PDB entry 1RWZ | X-ray diffraction, 1.80 A resolution | chain A

[Chain A]
Name: DNA polymerase sliding clamp
Source organism: Archaeoglobus fulgidus
Reference sequence: O29912 (PCNA_ARCFU); numbering as in UniProt (aligned over 1-245)
Sequence (245 residues; numbered 1 to 245; the number before each row is that of its first residue):
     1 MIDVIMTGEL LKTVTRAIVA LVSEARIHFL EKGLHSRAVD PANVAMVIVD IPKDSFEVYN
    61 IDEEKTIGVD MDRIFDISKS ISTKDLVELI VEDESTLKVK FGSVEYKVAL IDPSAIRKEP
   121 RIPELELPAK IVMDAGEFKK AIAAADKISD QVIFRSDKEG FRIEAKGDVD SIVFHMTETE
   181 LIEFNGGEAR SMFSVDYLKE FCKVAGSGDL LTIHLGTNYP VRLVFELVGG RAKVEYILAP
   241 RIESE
Disordered / not traced: 245
From the paper describing this entry:
  - mutagenesis - Y106A/K107P: abolished catalytic activity

[Overview]
From the paper: Y106A/K107P abolish catalytic activity.
Chain A is DNA polymerase sliding clamp (Archaeoglobus fulgidus); the structure, Crystal Structure of
Proliferating Cell Nuclear Antigen (PCNA) from A. fulgidus, was determined by X-ray diffraction together with
1RXM, 1RXV, 1RXW and 1RXZ from the same study.
